PDB entry 8Z07 | X-ray diffraction, 2.70 A resolution | chains A and C of the 3 polymer chains in the assembly

# Chain A
Molecule: MHC class I antigen
Source organism: Homo sapiens
UniProtKB: A0A143Y4R2 (A0A143Y4R2_HUMAN); residues 1-274 here correspond to UniProt positions 25-298 (UniProt number = residue number + 24)
Sequence (274 residues; row label = number of the first residue in the row):
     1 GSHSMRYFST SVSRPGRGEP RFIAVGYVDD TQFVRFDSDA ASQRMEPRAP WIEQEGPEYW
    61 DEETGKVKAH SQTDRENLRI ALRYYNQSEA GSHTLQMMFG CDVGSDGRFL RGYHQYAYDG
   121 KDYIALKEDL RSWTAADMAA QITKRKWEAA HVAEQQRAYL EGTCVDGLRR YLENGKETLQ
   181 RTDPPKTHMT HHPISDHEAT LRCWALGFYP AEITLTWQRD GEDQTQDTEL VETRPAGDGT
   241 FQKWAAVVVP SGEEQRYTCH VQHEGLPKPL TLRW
Disulfides: Cys101-Cys164, Cys203-Cys259

# Chain C
Molecule: Spike protein S2'
UniProtKB: P0DTC2 (SPIKE_SARS2); residues 1-9 here correspond to UniProt positions 448-456 (UniProt number = residue number + 447)
Sequence (9 residues; numbered 1 to 9; the number before each row is that of its first residue):
     1 NYNYRYRLF
Differences from the reference sequence: variant Arg5 (Leu452 in P0DTC2)
UniProt features mapped onto this chain:
  - region: Asn1 to Tyr4, Tyr6 to Phe9 (Immunodominant HLA epitope recognized by the CD8+)

# Interface between chain A and chain C
Pairs across the interface (47):
  Tyr7(A) with Asn1(C), hydrogen bond (side chain-backbone); Tyr2(C)
  Tyr59(A) with Asn1(C)
  Glu63(A) with Asn1(C); Tyr2(C), hydrogen bond (side chain-backbone)
  Lys66(A) with Asn1(C); Tyr2(C); Asn3(C); Tyr4(C); Tyr6(C), hydrogen bond (backbone-side chain)
  Val67(A) with Tyr2(C), hydrophobic
  Ala69(A) with Tyr6(C), hydrophobic
  His70(A) with Tyr2(C), hydrogen bond; Tyr6(C)
  Thr73(A) with Tyr6(C); Arg7(C); Leu8(C)
  Asn77(A) with Arg7(C), hydrogen bond (side chain-backbone); Leu8(C); Phe9(C), hydrogen bond (side chain-backbone)
  Ile80(A) with Phe9(C)
  Tyr84(A) with Phe9(C), hydrogen bond (side chain-backbone)
  Leu95(A) with Phe9(C), hydrophobic
  Phe99(A) with Tyr2(C); Asn3(C)
  His114(A) with Asn3(C)
  Tyr116(A) with Phe9(C), hydrophobic
  Tyr123(A) with Phe9(C), hydrophobic
  Thr143(A) with Phe9(C), hydrogen bond (side chain-backbone)
  Lys146(A) with Phe9(C), hydrogen bond (side chain-backbone)
  Trp147(A) with Arg7(C); Leu8(C), hydrogen bond (side chain-backbone); Phe9(C), hydrophobic
  Ala150(A) with Arg7(C)
  Val152(A) with Arg7(C)
  Gln155(A) with Arg5(C); Arg7(C)
  Gln156(A) with Asn3(C), hydrogen bond; Arg5(C), hydrogen bond (side chain-backbone)
  Tyr159(A) with Asn1(C), hydrogen bond (side chain-backbone); Tyr2(C); Asn3(C)
  Thr163(A) with Asn1(C); Tyr4(C)
  Gly167(A) with Asn1(C)
  Arg170(A) with Asn1(C), hydrogen bond
  Tyr171(A) with Asn1(C), hydrogen bond (side chain-backbone)
Other interface residues (no listed pair), chain A (32 interface residues in all): Met5, Phe22, Met45, Glu76

# Summary
Chain A and chain C form an interface of 32 and 9 residues respectively; the contacts include 15 hydrogen
bonds. Polar contacts include Tyr7(A)-Asn1(C), Glu63(A)-Tyr2(C) and Lys66(A)-Tyr6(C).
Chain A is MHC class I antigen (Homo sapiens) and chain C is Spike protein S2'; the structure, The structure
of HLA-A*2402 complex with peptide from SARS-CoV-2 S448-456 NYNYRYRLF(Delta/BA.5.2), was determined by X-ray
diffraction (same publication as 8YZR, 8YZW, 8YZZ, 8Z05, 8Z06 and 8Z08).
